Entry 8E0F (X-ray diffraction, 2.70 A resolution); this record covers chains A and C of the 4 polymer chains in the assembly.

# Chain A
Molecule: Double-stranded RNA-specific editase 1
From: Homo sapiens
Notes: EC 3.5.4.37; fragment: adar2-r2d
Reference sequence: P78563 (RED1_HUMAN), isoform P78563-4; residues 215-701 here correspond to UniProt positions 243-729 (UniProt number = residue number + 28)
Sequence (488 residues; row label = number of the first residue in the row):
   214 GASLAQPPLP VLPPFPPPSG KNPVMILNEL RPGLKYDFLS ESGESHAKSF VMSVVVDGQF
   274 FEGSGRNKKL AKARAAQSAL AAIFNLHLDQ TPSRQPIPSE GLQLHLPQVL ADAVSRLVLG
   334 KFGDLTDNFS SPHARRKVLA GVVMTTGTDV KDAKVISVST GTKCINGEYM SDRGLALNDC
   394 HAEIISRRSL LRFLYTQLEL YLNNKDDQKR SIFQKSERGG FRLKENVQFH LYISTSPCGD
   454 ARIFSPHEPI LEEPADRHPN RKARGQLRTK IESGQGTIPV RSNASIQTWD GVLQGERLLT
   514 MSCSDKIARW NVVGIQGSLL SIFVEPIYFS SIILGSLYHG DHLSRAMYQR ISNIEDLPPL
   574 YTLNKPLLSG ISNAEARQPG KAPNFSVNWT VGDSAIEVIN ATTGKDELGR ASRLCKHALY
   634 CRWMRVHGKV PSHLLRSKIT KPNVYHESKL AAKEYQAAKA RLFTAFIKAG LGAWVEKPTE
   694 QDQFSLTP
Not modelled in the structure: 214-315, 700-701
Construct notes: expression tag (214); engineered mutation Gln-488 (Glu516 in P78563)
Ion coordination: Zn2+: His-394, Cys-451, Cys-516 (shared with 8AZ_13(C) of chain C)
Residues lining bound ligands: inositol hexakisphosphate (IHP): Asn-391, Asp-392, Ile-397, Arg-400, Arg-401, Thr-513, Lys-519, Arg-522, Gly-530, Ser-531, Lys-629, Tyr-658, Lys-662, Tyr-668, Lys-672, Trp-687, Val-688, Glu-689, Lys-690, Asp-695
Reported in the primary citation:
  - conformationally variable residues (loop rearrangement): Gly-489
  - binding site for the 32-nt RNA strand (chain C): His-259, Arg-455, Gly-489
  - binding site for the 32-nt RNA strand: Ser-258

# Chain C
Molecule: 32-nt RNA strand
Sequence (32 nucleotides; numbered 1 to 32; the number before each row is that of its first residue):
     1 GCUCGCGAUG CGXGAGGGCU CUGAUAGCUA CG
Modified positions: 8AZ (8-aza-nebularine-5'-monophosphate) at position 13
Ion coordination: Zn2+: 8AZ_13 (shared with His-394(A), Cys-451(A), Cys-516(A) of chain A)

# Interface between chain A and chain C
Pairs across the interface - 30 pairs, chain A then chain C:
  Val-351(A) / 8AZ_13(C)  base contact
  Gly-374(A) / 8AZ_13(C)  base contact
  Thr-375(A) / 8AZ_13(C)  hydrogen bond to the sugar
  Thr-375(A) / G14(C)  hydrogen bond to the phosphate
  Lys-376(A) / G14(C)  salt bridge to the phosphate
  Lys-376(A) / A15(C)  salt bridge to the phosphate
  His-394(A) / 8AZ_13(C)  hydrogen bond to the sugar
  Glu-396(A) / 8AZ_13(C)  base contact
  Pro-450(A) / 8AZ_13(C)  base contact
  Cys-451(A) / 8AZ_13(C)  base contact
  Arg-455(A) / 8AZ_13(C)  salt bridge to the phosphate
  Pro-459(A) / C11(C)  sugar contact
  Pro-459(A) / G12(C)  sugar contact
  His-460(A) / C11(C)  hydrogen bond to the sugar
  His-471(A) / C2(C)  salt bridge to the phosphate
  Asn-473(A) / G1(C)  hydrogen bond to the sugar
  Asn-473(A) / C2(C)  sugar contact
  Arg-474(A) / C2(C)  phosphate contact
  Arg-474(A) / U3(C)  phosphate contact
  Lys-475(A) / C2(C)  phosphate contact
  Lys-475(A) / U3(C)  hydrogen bond to the phosphate
  Ser-486(A) / G14(C)  hydrogen bond to the base
  Ser-486(A) / A15(C)  sugar contact
  Gly-487(A) / G14(C)  sugar contact
  Gln-488(A) / G12(C)  base contact
  Gln-488(A) / G14(C)  base contact
  Cys-516(A) / 8AZ_13(C)  base contact
  Arg-590(A) / G12(C)  salt bridge to the phosphate
  Ala-595(A) / G14(C)  phosphate contact
  Thr-615(A) / A15(C)  phosphate contact
Interface residues without a listed pair, chain A (27 interface residues in all): Ala-395, Thr-448, Ser-449, Glu-485, Gly-489

# Summary
27 residues of chain A and 8 residues of chain C are in contact, with 7 hydrogen bonds and 5 salt bridges.
Polar contacts include Ser-486(A)/G14(C), Thr-375(A)/8AZ_13(C) and His-394(A)/8AZ_13(C). From the paper: a
binding site for the 32-nt RNA strand (chain C) at His-259(A), Arg-455(A) and Gly-489(A); a binding site for
the 32-nt RNA strand at Ser-258(A).
Chain A is Double-stranded RNA-specific editase 1 (Homo sapiens) and chain C is a 32-nt RNA strand; the
structure, Human Adenosine Deaminase Acting on dsRNA (ADAR2-RD) bound to dsRNA containing a G-G pair adjacent
to ..., was determined by X-ray diffraction together with 8E4X from the same study.
